PDB entry 6PMI | electron microscopy, 3.86 A resolution | chains D and F of the 9 polymer chains in the assembly

== Chain D ==
Name: DNA-directed RNA polymerase subunit beta'
From: Escherichia coli O157:H7
Notes: EC 2.7.7.6
UniProtKB: P0A8T8 (RPOC_ECO57); residue numbers follow UniProt; this construct covers 1-1407
Chain sequence (1407 residues; row label = number of the first residue in the row):
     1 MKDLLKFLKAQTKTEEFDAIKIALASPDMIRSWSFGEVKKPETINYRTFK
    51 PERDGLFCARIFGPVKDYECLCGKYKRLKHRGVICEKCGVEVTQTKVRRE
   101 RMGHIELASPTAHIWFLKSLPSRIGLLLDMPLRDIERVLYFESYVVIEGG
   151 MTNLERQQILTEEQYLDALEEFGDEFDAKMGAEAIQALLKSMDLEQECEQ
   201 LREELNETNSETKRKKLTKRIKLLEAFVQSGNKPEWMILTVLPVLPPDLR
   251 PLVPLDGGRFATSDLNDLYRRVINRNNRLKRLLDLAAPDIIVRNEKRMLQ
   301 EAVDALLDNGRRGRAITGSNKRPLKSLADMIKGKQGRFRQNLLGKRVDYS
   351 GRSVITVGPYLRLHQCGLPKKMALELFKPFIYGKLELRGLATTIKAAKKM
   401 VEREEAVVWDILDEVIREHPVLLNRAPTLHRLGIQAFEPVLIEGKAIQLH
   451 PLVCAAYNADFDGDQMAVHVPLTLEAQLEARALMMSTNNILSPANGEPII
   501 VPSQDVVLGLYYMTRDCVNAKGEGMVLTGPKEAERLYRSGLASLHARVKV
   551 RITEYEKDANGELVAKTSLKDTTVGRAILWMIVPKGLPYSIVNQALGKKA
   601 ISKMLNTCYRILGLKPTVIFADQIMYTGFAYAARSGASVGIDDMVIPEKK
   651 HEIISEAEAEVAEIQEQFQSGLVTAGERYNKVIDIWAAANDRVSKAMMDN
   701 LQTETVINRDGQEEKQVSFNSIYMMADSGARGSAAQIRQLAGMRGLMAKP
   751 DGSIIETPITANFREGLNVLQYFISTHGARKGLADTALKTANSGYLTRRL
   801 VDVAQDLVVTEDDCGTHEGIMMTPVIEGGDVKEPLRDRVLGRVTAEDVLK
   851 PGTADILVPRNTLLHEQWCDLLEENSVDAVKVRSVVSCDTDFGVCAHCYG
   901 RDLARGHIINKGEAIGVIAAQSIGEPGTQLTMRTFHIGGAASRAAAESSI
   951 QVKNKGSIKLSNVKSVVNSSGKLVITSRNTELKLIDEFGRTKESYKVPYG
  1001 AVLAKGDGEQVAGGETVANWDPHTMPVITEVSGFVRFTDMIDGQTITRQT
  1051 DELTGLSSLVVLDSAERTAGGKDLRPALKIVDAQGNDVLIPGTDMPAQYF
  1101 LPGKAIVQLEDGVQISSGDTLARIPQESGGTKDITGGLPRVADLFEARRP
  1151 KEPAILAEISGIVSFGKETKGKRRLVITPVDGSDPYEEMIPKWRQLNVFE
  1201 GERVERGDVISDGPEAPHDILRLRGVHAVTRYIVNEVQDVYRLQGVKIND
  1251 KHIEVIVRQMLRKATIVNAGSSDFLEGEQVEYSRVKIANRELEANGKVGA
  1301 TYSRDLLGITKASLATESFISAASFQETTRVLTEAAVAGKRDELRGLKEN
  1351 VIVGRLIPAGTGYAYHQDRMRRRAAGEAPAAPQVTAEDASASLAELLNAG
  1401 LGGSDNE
Disordered / not traced: 1-14, 933-947, 1127-1136, 1377-1407
UniProt features mapped onto this chain:
  - binding site (Zn(2+)): C70, C72, C85, C88, C814, C888, C895, C898
  - binding site (Mg(2+)): D460, D462, D464
  - modified residue: K972 (N6-acetyllysine)
Ion coordination: Zn2+ site 1: C70, C72, C85, C88; Mg2+: D460, D462, D464; Zn2+ site 2: C814, C888, C895
What the authors report for this chain:
  - binding site for Synthetic template strand DNA: S319
  - mutagenesis - K74A, K74A/K87A, K87A: decreased catalytic activity with RNA polymerase sigma factor FliA (chain F)
  - mutagenesis - K74A/K87A: decreased growth in response to bacterial growth

== Chain F ==
Name: RNA polymerase sigma factor FliA
From: Escherichia coli (strain K12)
UniProtKB: P0AEM6 (FLIA_ECOLI); numbering as in UniProt (aligned over 1-239)
Chain sequence (247 residues; numbered 1 to 247; the number before each row is that of its first residue):
     1 MNSLYTAEGVMDKHSLWQRYVPLVRHEALRLQVRLPASVELDDLLQAGGI
    51 GLLNAVERYDALQGTAFTTYAVQRIRGAMLDELRSRDWVPRSVRRNAREV
   101 AQAIGQLEQELGRNATETEVAERLGIDIADYRQMLLDTNNSQLFSYDEWR
   151 EEHGDSIELVTDDHQRENPLQQLLDSNLRQRVMEAIETLPEREKLVLTLY
   201 YQEELNLKEIGAVLEVGESRVSQLHSQAIKRLRTKLGKLLEHHHHHH
Disordered / not traced: 1, 241-247
Construct notes: expression tag (240-247)
UniProt features mapped onto this chain:
  - DNA-binding region: L207 to S226 (H-T-H motif)
  - motif: D43 to Q46 (Interaction with polymerase core subunit RpoC)
  - mutagenesis: Q73 (Q73A: No change in activity), R74 (R74A/W: Decrease in activity), A78 (A78E: Decrease in activity), D81 (D81A: Loss of activity), R84 (R84A: Loss of activity), R91 (R91A: Loss of activity), S92 (S92A: No change in activity), R94 (R94A: Decrease in activity), R95 (R95A: No change in activity), N96 (N96A: No change in activity), R98 (R98A: Strong decrease in activity)
What the authors report for this chain:
  - binding site for Synthetic template strand DNA: R34, R84, R94, R95, R98, K208
  - binding site for Synthetic nontemplate strand DNA: H26, R58, Q63, T69, Q73, R74, R220
  - mutagenesis - K208A/R220A: decreased catalytic activity

== Interface between chain D and chain F ==
Pairs across the interface - 43 pairs, chain D then chain F:
  Y46(D) with W88(F); P90(F)
  R47(D) with D137(F), salt bridge
  K74(D) with E204(F), hydrogen bond (side chain-backbone); L205(F); N206(F)
  K79(D) with R179(F); Q202(F); E204(F)
  H80(D) with Q202(F); E203(F)
  R259(D) with N140(F), hydrogen bond (side chain-backbone); S141(F), hydrogen bond (side chain-backbone)
  F260(D) with Q142(F), hydrogen bond (backbone-side chain); L143(F)
  A261(D) with Q142(F); L143(F); S145(F)
  T262(D) with Q142(F); L143(F); F144(F); S145(F), hydrogen bond (backbone-side chain)
  D264(D) with F144(F); Y146(F), hydrogen bond
  R270(D) with R86(F)
  R271(D) with E40(F), salt bridge
  R275(D) with D43(F), salt bridge
  R278(D) with D43(F), salt bridge
  L282(D) with I50(F), hydrophobic
  L285(D) with N2(F)
  A286(D) with N2(F)
  A287(D) with N2(F)
  P288(D) with N2(F); H14(F)
  I291(D) with W17(F), hydrophobic; Q46(F), hydrogen bond (backbone-side chain)
  N294(D) with Q46(F)
  E295(D) with Q46(F), hydrogen bond
  M298(D) with D42(F); D43(F)
  P323(D) with Y146(F), hydrogen bond (backbone-side chain)
  K325(D) with Y146(F)
  K399(D) with K238(F)
Also at the interface, not in a pair above, chain D (34 interface residues in all): Y75, L252, S263, R281, I290, L324, I394, K395
Also at the interface, not in a pair above, chain F (31 interface residues in all): L53, V89, L170, L173, L174

== Overview ==
34 residues of chain D face 31 of chain F across their interface, with 9 hydrogen bonds and 4 salt bridges.
Polar pairs include R47(D)-D137(F), R271(D)-E40(F) and R275(D)-D43(F). From the paper: a binding site for
Synthetic template strand DNA at S319(D) and R34(F) among others; K74A, K74A/K87A and K87A of chain D reduce
catalytic activity with RNA polymerase sigma factor FliA (chain F).
Chain D is DNA-directed RNA polymerase subunit beta' (Escherichia coli O157:H7) and chain F is RNA polymerase
sigma factor FliA (Escherichia coli (strain K12)); the structure, Sigm28-transcription initiation complex with
specific promoter at the state 1, was determined by electron microscopy together with 6PMJ from the same
study.
